4ZOV - chain A; structure by X-ray diffraction, 2.00 A resolution.

== Chain A ==
Molecule: Ribosome assembly protein SQT1
Organism: Saccharomyces cerevisiae
UniProt: P35184 (SQT1_YEAST); residue numbers follow UniProt; this construct covers 53-431
Amino-acid sequence (387 residues; numbered 53 to 439; the number before each row is that of its first residue):
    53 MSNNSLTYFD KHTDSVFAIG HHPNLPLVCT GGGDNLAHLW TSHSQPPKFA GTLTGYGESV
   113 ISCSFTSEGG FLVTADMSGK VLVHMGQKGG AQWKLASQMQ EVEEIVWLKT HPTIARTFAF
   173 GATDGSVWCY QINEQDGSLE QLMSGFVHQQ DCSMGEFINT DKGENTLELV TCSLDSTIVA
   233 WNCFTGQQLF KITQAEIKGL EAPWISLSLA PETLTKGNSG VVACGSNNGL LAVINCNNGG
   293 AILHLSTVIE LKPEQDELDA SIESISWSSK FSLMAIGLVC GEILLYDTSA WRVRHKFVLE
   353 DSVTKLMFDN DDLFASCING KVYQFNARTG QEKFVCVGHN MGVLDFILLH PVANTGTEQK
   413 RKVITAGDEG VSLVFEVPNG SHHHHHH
Unresolved in the structure: 432-439
Sequence notes: expression tag (432-439)
What the authors report for this chain:
  - mutagenesis - E315K: abolished growth

== In short ==
From the paper: E315K abolishes growth.
Chain A is Ribosome assembly protein SQT1 (Saccharomyces cerevisiae); the structure, Crystal structure of the
Saccharomyces cerevisiae Sqt1, was determined by X-ray diffraction together with 4ZN4, 4ZOX, 4ZOY and 4ZOZ
from the same study.
